8A93 - chains A and Y of the 7 polymer chains in the assembly; structure by electron microscopy, 3.05 A resolution.

Chain A:
Molecule: DNA replication and repair protein RecF
From: Thermus thermophilus HB8
Reference sequence: Q5SLM9 (Q5SLM9_THET8); numbering as in UniProt (aligned over 1-343)
Sequence (344 residues; numbered 0 to 343; the number before each row is that of its first residue; numbering starts at 0):
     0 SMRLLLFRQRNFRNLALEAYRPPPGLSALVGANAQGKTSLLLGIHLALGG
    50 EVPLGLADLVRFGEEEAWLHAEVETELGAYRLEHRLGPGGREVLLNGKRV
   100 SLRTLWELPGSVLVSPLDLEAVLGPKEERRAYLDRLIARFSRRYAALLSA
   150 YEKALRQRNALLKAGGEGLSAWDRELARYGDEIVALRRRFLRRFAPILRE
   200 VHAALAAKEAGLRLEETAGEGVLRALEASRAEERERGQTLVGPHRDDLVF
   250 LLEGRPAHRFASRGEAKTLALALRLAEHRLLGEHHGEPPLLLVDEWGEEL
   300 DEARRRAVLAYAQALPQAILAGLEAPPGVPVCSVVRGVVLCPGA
Not modelled in the structure: 0, 342-343
Sequence notes: expression tag (0)
Bound ions: Mg2+: Thr-37 (together with AMP-PNP)
Ligand contacts:
  - AMP-PNP (ANP; phosphoaminophosphonic acid-adenylate ester), molecule 1: Arg-12, Asn-13, Ala-31, Asn-32, Ala-33, Gln-34, Gly-35, Lys-36, Thr-37, Ser-38, Asp-57, Val-59, Arg-60, Phe-61, Glu-294, Leu-322
  - AMP-PNP (ANP), molecule 2: Lys-207, Phe-259, Ser-261, Arg-262, Gly-263, Glu-264

Chain Y:
Molecule: Oligo2
Sequence (40 nucleotides; numbered 1 to 40; the number before each row is that of its first residue):
     1 GCGCGGATCCGCGGCAGATCTGGCCTGATTGCGGTACAGA
Not modelled in the structure: 1-4, 28-40

Interface between chain A and chain Y:
Contacting residue pairs - 15 pairs, chain A then chain Y:
  Leu-55(A) with DG22(Y), phosphate contact
  Arg-90(A) with DG23(Y), salt bridge to the phosphate
  Leu-101(A) with DC24(Y), hydrogen bond to the phosphate
  Arg-102(A) with DC24(Y), hydrogen bond to the phosphate; DC25(Y), salt bridge to the phosphate
  Pro-124(A) with DG14(Y), phosphate contact
  Lys-125(A) with DC15(Y), salt bridge to the phosphate
  Arg-155(A) with DA18(Y), salt bridge to the phosphate
  Asn-158(A) with DG17(Y), phosphate contact
  Lys-162(A) with DA16(Y), phosphate contact; DG17(Y), salt bridge to the phosphate
  Gln-237(A) with DA16(Y), sugar contact
  His-243(A) with DA16(Y), salt bridge to the phosphate
  Arg-244(A) with DC15(Y), phosphate contact; DA16(Y), salt bridge to the phosphate
Also at the interface, not in a pair above, chain A (17 interface residues in all): Gly-89, Ser-100, Glu-126, Arg-129, Thr-238

Overview:
Chain A and chain Y form an interface of 17 and 9 residues respectively, with 2 hydrogen bonds and 7 salt
bridges. Polar contacts include Leu-101(A)/DC24(Y), Arg-102(A)/DC24(Y) and Arg-90(A)/DG23(Y). Bound to chain
A: AMP-PNP.
Here chain A is DNA replication and repair protein RecF (Thermus thermophilus HB8) and chain Y is Oligo2.
Entry 8A93 (Complex of RecF-RecR-DNA from Thermus thermophilus) was determined by electron microscopy,
deposited together with 8A8J, 8AB0 and 8BPR.
